PDB entry 5B24 | X-ray diffraction, 3.60 A resolution | chains E and F of the 10 polymer chains in the assembly

# Chain E
Molecule: Histone H3.1
Organism: Homo sapiens
UniProt: P68431 (H31_HUMAN); residues 0-135 here correspond to UniProt positions 1-136 (UniProt number = residue number + 1)
Sequence (139 residues; row label = number of the first residue in the row; numbers below 1 keep their minus sign (Gly-3 is residue -3)):
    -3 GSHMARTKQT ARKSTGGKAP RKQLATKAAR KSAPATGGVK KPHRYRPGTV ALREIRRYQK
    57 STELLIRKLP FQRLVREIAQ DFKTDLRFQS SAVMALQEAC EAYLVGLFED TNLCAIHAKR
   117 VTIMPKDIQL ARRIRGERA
Unresolved in the structure: -3 to 36
Differences from the reference sequence: expression tag (-3 to -1)
Curated features (UniProtKB/Swiss-Prot):
  - modified residue: Arg2 (Asymmetric dimethylarginine), Thr3 (Phosphothreonine), Lys4 (Allysine), Gln5 (5-glutamyl dopamine), Thr6 (Phosphothreonine), Arg8 (Citrulline), Lys9 (N6,N6,N6-trimethyllysine), Ser10 (ADP-ribosylserine), Thr11 (Phosphothreonine), Lys14 (N6-(2-hydroxyisobutyryl)lysine), Arg17 (Asymmetric dimethylarginine), Lys18 (N6-(2-hydroxyisobutyryl)lysine), Lys23 (N6-(2-hydroxyisobutyryl)lysine), Arg26 (Citrulline), Lys27 (N6,N6,N6-trimethyllysine), Ser28 (ADP-ribosylserine), Lys36 (N6,N6,N6-trimethyllysine), Lys37 (N6-methyllysine), Tyr41 (Phosphotyrosine), Lys56 (N6,N6,N6-trimethyllysine) and 8 more in UniProt
  - lipidation: Lys18 (N6-decanoyllysine)

# Chain F
Molecule: Histone H4
Organism: Homo sapiens
UniProt: P62805 (H4_HUMAN); residues 0-102 here correspond to UniProt positions 1-103 (UniProt number = residue number + 1)
Sequence (106 residues; row label = number of the first residue in the row; numbers below 1 keep their minus sign (Gly-3 is residue -3)):
    -3 GSHMSGRGKG GKGLGKGGAK RHRKVLRDNI QGITKPAIRR LARRGGVKRI SGLIYEETRG
    57 VLKVFLENVI RDAVTYTEHA KRKTVTAMDV VYALKRQGRT LYGFGG
Unresolved in the structure: -3 to 18
Differences from the reference sequence: expression tag (-3 to -1)
Curated features (UniProtKB/Swiss-Prot):
  - DNA-binding region: Lys16 to Lys20
  - modified residue: Ser1 (N-acetylserine), Arg3 (Asymmetric dimethylarginine), Lys5 (N6-(2-hydroxyisobutyryl)lysine), Lys8 (N6-(2-hydroxyisobutyryl)lysine), Lys12 (N6-(2-hydroxyisobutyryl)lysine), Lys16 (N6-(2-hydroxyisobutyryl)lysine), Lys20 (N6,N6,N6-trimethyllysine), Lys31 (N6-(2-hydroxyisobutyryl)lysine), Lys44 (N6-(2-hydroxyisobutyryl)lysine), Ser47 (Phosphoserine), Tyr51 (Phosphotyrosine), Lys59 (N6-(2-hydroxyisobutyryl)lysine), Lys77 (N6-(2-hydroxyisobutyryl)lysine), Lys79 (N6-(2-hydroxyisobutyryl)lysine), Thr80 (Phosphothreonine), Tyr88 (Phosphotyrosine), Lys91 (N6-(2-hydroxyisobutyryl)lysine)
  - cross-link (Glycyl lysine isopeptide (Lys-Gly)): Lys12 (interchain with G-Cter in SUMO2), Lys20 (interchain with G-Cter in SUMO2), Lys31 (interchain with G-Cter in SUMO2), Lys59 (interchain with G-Cter in SUMO2), Lys79 (interchain with G-Cter in SUMO2), Lys91 (interchain with G-Cter in SUMO2)

# How chain E and chain F interact
Residue-residue contacts - 112 pairs, chain E then chain F:
  Gly44(E) - Lys44(F)
  Ala47(E) - Arg39(F)
  Ala47(E) - Lys44(F)
  Glu50(E) - Arg35(F)  salt bridge
  Glu50(E) - Arg39(F)  salt bridge
  Ile51(E) - Arg39(F)
  Ile51(E) - Gly42(F)
  Ile51(E) - Val43(F)
  Tyr54(E) - Arg36(F)
  Tyr54(E) - Arg39(F)
  Tyr54(E) - Arg40(F)  hydrogen bond (backbone-side chain)
  Gln55(E) - Arg40(F)  hydrogen bond (side chain-backbone)
  Gln55(E) - Gly42(F)
  Ser57(E) - Arg40(F)
  Thr58(E) - Arg40(F)
  Glu59(E) - Arg40(F)  hydrogen bond (backbone-side chain)
  Leu61(E) - Ala33(F)
  Leu61(E) - Arg36(F)  hydrogen bond (backbone-side chain)
  Leu61(E) - Leu37(F)
  Leu61(E) - Arg40(F)
  Arg63(E) - Gly28(F)  hydrogen bond (side chain-backbone)
  Arg63(E) - Thr30(F)
  Pro66(E) - Gly28(F)
  Phe67(E) - Leu62(F)  hydrophobic
  Arg69(E) - Asn25(F)
  Leu70(E) - Asn25(F)
  Leu70(E) - Ile29(F)  hydrophobic
  Leu70(E) - Leu62(F)  hydrophobic
  Val71(E) - Leu62(F)  hydrophobic
  Val71(E) - Ile66(F)  hydrophobic
  Arg72(E) - Arg19(F)
  Arg72(E) - Leu22(F)
  Glu73(E) - Leu22(F)
  Glu73(E) - Arg23(F)
  Glu73(E) - Asp24(F)
  Glu73(E) - Asn25(F)  hydrogen bond
  Ile74(E) - Lys59(F)
  Ile74(E) - Glu63(F)
  Ile74(E) - Ile66(F)  hydrophobic
  Ala75(E) - Ile66(F)  hydrophobic
  Gln76(E) - Arg19(F)  hydrogen bond
  Gln76(E) - Leu22(F)
  Phe78(E) - Arg67(F)
  Lys79(E) - Val70(F)
  Lys79(E) - Glu74(F)  salt bridge
  Asp81(E) - Lys79(F)  salt bridge
  Leu82(E) - Val70(F)  hydrophobic
  Leu82(E) - Lys79(F)
  Leu82(E) - Val81(F)  hydrophobic
  Arg83(E) - Lys79(F)  hydrogen bond (backbone-backbone)
  Arg83(E) - Thr80(F)
  Arg83(E) - Val81(F)  hydrogen bond (backbone-backbone)
  Phe84(E) - Thr80(F)
  Phe84(E) - Val81(F)  hydrophobic
  Gln85(E) - Thr80(F)
  Gln85(E) - Val81(F)  hydrogen bond (backbone-backbone)
  Gln85(E) - Thr82(F)
  Gln85(E) - Ala83(F)  hydrogen bond (side chain-backbone)
  Ser87(E) - Ala83(F)
  Ser87(E) - Phe100(F)
  Ala88(E) - Val81(F)
  Ala88(E) - Thr82(F)
  Ala88(E) - Ala83(F)  hydrophobic
  Ala88(E) - Val86(F)
  Met90(E) - Phe100(F)  hydrophobic
  Ala91(E) - Val86(F)  hydrophobic
  Ala91(E) - Leu97(F)
  Ala91(E) - Phe100(F)  hydrophobic
  Leu92(E) - Val65(F)  hydrophobic
  Leu92(E) - Val86(F)  hydrophobic
  Glu94(E) - Phe100(F)
  Ala95(E) - Phe61(F)
  Ala95(E) - Leu90(F)  hydrophobic
  Cys96(E) - Leu58(F)  hydrophobic
  Cys96(E) - Phe61(F)  hydrophobic
  Cys96(E) - Leu62(F)  hydrophobic
  Glu97(E) - Leu37(F)
  Ala98(E) - Arg95(F)
  Tyr99(E) - Val57(F)
  Tyr99(E) - Phe61(F)  hydrophobic
  Tyr99(E) - Arg95(F)
  Leu100(E) - Leu37(F)  hydrophobic
  Leu100(E) - Leu58(F)  hydrophobic
  Val101(E) - Leu37(F)  hydrophobic
  Val101(E) - Arg40(F)
  Val101(E) - Gly41(F)
  Leu103(E) - Val57(F)  hydrophobic
  Phe104(E) - Ile34(F)
  Phe104(E) - Leu37(F)
  Phe104(E) - Ala38(F)  hydrophobic
  Phe104(E) - Val43(F)
  Phe104(E) - Thr54(F)
  Glu105(E) - Gly41(F)
  Asn108(E) - Gly42(F)
  Asn108(E) - Val43(F)
  Val117(E) - Arg45(F)
  Thr118(E) - Arg45(F)  hydrogen bond
  Thr118(E) - Ile46(F)
  Thr118(E) - Ser47(F)
  Ile119(E) - Val43(F)  hydrophobic
  Ile119(E) - Arg45(F)  hydrogen bond (backbone-backbone)
  Ile119(E) - Ile46(F)  hydrophobic
  Ile119(E) - Ser47(F)  hydrogen bond (backbone-backbone)
  Ile119(E) - Ile50(F)
  Met120(E) - Ser47(F)
  Met120(E) - Ile50(F)
  Pro121(E) - Leu49(F)  hydrophobic
  Pro121(E) - Ile50(F)
  Pro121(E) - Glu53(F)
  Ile124(E) - Ile50(F)  hydrophobic
  Gln125(E) - Glu53(F)
  Arg128(E) - Val57(F)
Other interface residues (no listed pair), chain E (56 interface residues in all): Leu48, Ile62, Arg131
Other interface residues (no listed pair), chain F (49 interface residues in all): Ile26

# In short
56 residues of chain E face 49 of chain F across their interface, with 14 hydrogen bonds and 4 salt bridges.
Polar pairs include Glu50(E)-Arg35(F), Glu50(E)-Arg39(F) and Lys79(E)-Glu74(F). UniProt lists a DNA-binding
region on chain F.
Chain E is Histone H3.1 and chain F is Histone H4, both from Homo sapiens; the structure, The crystal
structure of the nucleosome containing cyclobutane pyrimidine dimer, was determined by X-ray diffraction.
